8G5B - chains A and H of the 7 polymer chains in the assembly; structure by electron microscopy, 3.10 A resolution.

== Chain A ==
Molecule: Hemagglutinin
From: Influenza A virus
Notes: fragment: head fragment
UniProt: P03437 (HEMA_I68A0); residues 37-319 here correspond to UniProt positions 53-335 (UniProt number = residue number + 16)
Amino-acid sequence (386 residues; numbered -2 to 383; the number before each row is that of its first residue; numbers below 1 keep their minus sign (Met-2 is residue -2)):
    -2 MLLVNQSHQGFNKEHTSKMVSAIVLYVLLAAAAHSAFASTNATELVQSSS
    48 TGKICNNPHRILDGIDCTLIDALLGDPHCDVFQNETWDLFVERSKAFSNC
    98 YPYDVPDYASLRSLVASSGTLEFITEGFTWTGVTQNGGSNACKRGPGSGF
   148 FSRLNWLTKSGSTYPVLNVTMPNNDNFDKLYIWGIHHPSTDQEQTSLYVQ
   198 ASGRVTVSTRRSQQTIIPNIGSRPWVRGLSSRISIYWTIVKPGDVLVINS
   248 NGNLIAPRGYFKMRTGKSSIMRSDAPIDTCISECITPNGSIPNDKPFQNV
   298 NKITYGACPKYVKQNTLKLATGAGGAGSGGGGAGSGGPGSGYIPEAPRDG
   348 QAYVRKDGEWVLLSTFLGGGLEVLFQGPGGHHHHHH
Unresolved in the structure: -2 to 40, 311-383
Disulfide bonds: Cys52-Cys277, Cys64-Cys76, Cys97-Cys139, Cys281-Cys305
Glycans and other covalent adducts: N-acetylglucosamine (NAG) linked to Asn165, Asn285
Sequence notes: initiating methionine (-2); expression tag (-1 to 36, 320-383); conflict Asp188 (Asn204 in P03437)
Swiss-Prot annotation at these positions:
  - glycosylation (N-linked (GlcNAc...) asparagine): Asn38, Asn81, Asn165, Asn285

== Chain H ==
Molecule: FL-1086 heavy chain
From: Mus musculus
Amino-acid sequence (265 residues; row label = number of the first residue in the row; numbers below 1 keep their minus sign (Met-21 is residue -21)):
   -21 MKRGLCCVLLLCGAVFVSPSASEVQLQESGAELVMPGASVKLSCKASGYT
    29 FTRYWMHWVKQRPGQGLEWIGEIDPSDSYTYYNQKFKGKSTLTVDKSSST
    79 AYMQLNSLTSEDSAVYYCARNYGSSYGYFDVWGTGTTVTVGASTKGPSVF
   129 PLAPSSKSTSGGTAALGCLVKDYFPEPVTVSWNSGALTSGVHTFPAVLQS
   179 SGLYSLSSVVTVPSSSLGTQTYICNVNHKPSNTKVDKRVEPKSCDKGSSL
   229 EVLFQGPLGHHHHHH
Unresolved in the structure: -21 to 0, 122-243
Disulfide bonds: Cys22-Cys96

== How chain A and chain H interact ==
Residue-residue contacts - 26 pairs, chain A then chain H:
  Pro55(A) with Tyr100(H), hydrophobic; Gly101(H)
  His56(A) with Ser102(H), hydrogen bond
  Arg57(A) with Tyr104(H)
  Thr83(A) with Tyr104(H)
  Trp84(A) with Tyr104(H)
  Asp85(A) with Ser102(H); Ser103(H), hydrogen bond; Tyr104(H), hydrogen bond (side chain-backbone)
  Gly116(A) with Tyr104(H), hydrogen bond (backbone-side chain)
  Thr117(A) with Tyr104(H)
  Asn173(A) with Gln62(H)
  Arg261(A) with Tyr59(H); Tyr104(H)
  Thr262(A) with Tyr57(H), hydrogen bond (backbone-side chain)
  Gly263(A) with Tyr57(H)
  Lys264(A) with Asp52(H); Asp55(H), salt bridge; Tyr57(H), hydrogen bond (backbone-side chain)
  Ile278(A) with Tyr100(H)
  Glu280(A) with Arg31(H), salt bridge; Tyr32(H), hydrogen bond; Tyr100(H)
  Asn290(A) with Arg31(H), hydrogen bond (backbone-side chain)
  Tyr302(A) with Ser102(H), hydrogen bond
  Ala304(A) with Arg31(H), hydrogen bond (backbone-side chain)
Interface residues without a listed pair, chain A (19 interface residues in all): Cys305
Interface residues without a listed pair, chain H (13 interface residues in all): Trp33

== Summary ==
Chain A and chain H form an interface of 19 and 13 residues respectively; the contacts include 10 hydrogen
bonds and 2 salt bridges. Polar pairs include Lys264(A)-Asp55(H), Glu280(A)-Arg31(H) and His56(A)-Ser102(H).
N-acetylglucosamine is covalently linked to Asn165(A) and Asn285(A).
Chain A is Hemagglutinin (Influenza A virus) and chain H is FL-1086 heavy chain (Mus musculus); the structure,
Influenza A H3N2 X-31 Hemagglutinin in complex with FL-1061, was determined by electron microscopy.
